Entry 5FXY (X-ray diffraction, 3.20 A resolution); this record covers chains A and B.

[Chain A]
Name: Histone-binding protein RBBP4
Organism: Homo sapiens
UniProtKB: Q09028 (RBBP4_HUMAN); residue numbers follow UniProt; this construct covers 1-425
Chain sequence (425 residues; each row starts with the number of its first residue):
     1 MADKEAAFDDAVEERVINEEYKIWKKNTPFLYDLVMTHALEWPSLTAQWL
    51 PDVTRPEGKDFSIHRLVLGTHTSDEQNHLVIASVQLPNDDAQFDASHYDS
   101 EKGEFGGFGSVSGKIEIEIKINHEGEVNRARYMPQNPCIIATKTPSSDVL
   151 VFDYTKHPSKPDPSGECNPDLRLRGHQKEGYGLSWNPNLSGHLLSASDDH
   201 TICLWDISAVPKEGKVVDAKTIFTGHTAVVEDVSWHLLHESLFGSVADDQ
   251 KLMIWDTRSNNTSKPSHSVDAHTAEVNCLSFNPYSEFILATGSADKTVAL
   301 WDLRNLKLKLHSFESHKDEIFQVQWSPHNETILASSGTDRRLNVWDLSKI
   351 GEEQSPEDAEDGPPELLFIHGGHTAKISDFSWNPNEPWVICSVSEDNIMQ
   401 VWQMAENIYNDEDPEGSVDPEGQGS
Disordered / not traced: 1-9, 90-102, 164-165, 176-179, 212-213, 412-425
Curated features (UniProtKB/Swiss-Prot):
  - modified residue: A2 (N-acetylalanine), K4 (N6-acetyllysine), S110 (Phosphoserine), K160 (N6-acetyllysine), S355 (Phosphoserine)
  - cross-link (Glycyl lysine isopeptide (Lys-Gly)): K4 (interchain with G-Cter in SUMO2), K160 (interchain with G-Cter in SUMO2)
  - mutagenesis: V35 (V35A: Loss of interaction with ARMC12), P43 (P43A: Loss of interaction with ZNF827 and loss of localization to telomeres; when associated with A-73), S73 (S73A: Loss of interaction with ZNF827 and loss of localization to telomeres; when associated with A-43), E126 to N128 (Loss of interaction with ZNF827), E126 (E126A: Loss of interaction with ZNF827 and loss of localization to telomeres; when associated with A-128 and A-179), N128 (N128A: Loss of interaction with ZNF827 and loss of localization to telomeres; when associated with A-126 and A-179), E179 (E179A: Loss of interaction with ZNF827 and loss of localization to telomeres; when associated with A-126 and A-128), Y181 (Y181A: Loss of interaction with ZNF827 and loss of localization to telomeres), E231 (E231A: Decreased interaction with ZNF827; when associated with A-277), N277 (N277A: Decreased interaction with ZNF827; when associated with A-231), E395 (E395A: Decreased interaction with ZNF827)
From the paper describing this entry:
  - conformationally variable residues (order/disorder transition): E104 to G113

[Chain B]
Name: Metastasis-associated protein MTA1
Organism: Homo sapiens
UniProtKB: Q13330 (MTA1_HUMAN); residues 464-546 here = UniProt positions 464-546
Chain sequence (85 residues; numbered 462 to 546; the number before each row is that of its first residue):
   462 GAAMKTRQAFYLHTTKLTRIARRLCREILRPWHAARHPYLPINSAAIKAE
   512 CTARLPEASQSPLVLKQAVRKPLEAVLRYLETHPR
Disordered / not traced: 462-467, 519-528
Construct notes: expression tag (462-463)
Curated features (UniProtKB/Swiss-Prot):
  - motif: P545, R546 (SH3-binding)
  - modified residue: S522 (Phosphoserine)
  - cross-link: K509 (Glycyl lysine isopeptide (Lys-Gly) (interchain with G-Cter in SUMO2 and SUMO3))
  - mutagenesis: K509 (K509R: Reduced sumoylation and transcriptional corepressor activity)

[Interface between chain A and chain B]
Pairs across the interface (110):
  N18(A) - R468(B)  hydrogen bond
  E20(A) - Y500(B)
  Y21(A) - R468(B)
  Y21(A) - Q469(B)
  Y21(A) - F471(B)
  I23(A) - P499(B)
  I23(A) - Y500(B)
  I23(A) - L501(B)
  I23(A) - P502(B)
  W24(A) - F471(B)  hydrophobic
  W24(A) - P499(B)
  K25(A) - Q469(B)
  K25(A) - F471(B)
  K26(A) - S505(B)
  N27(A) - P499(B)  hydrogen bond (side chain-backbone)
  N27(A) - L501(B)  hydrogen bond (side chain-backbone)
  N27(A) - P502(B)
  N27(A) - I503(B)  hydrogen bond (side chain-backbone)
  T28(A) - L473(B)
  P29(A) - L473(B)
  P29(A) - T475(B)
  P29(A) - R483(B)  hydrogen bond (backbone-side chain)
  F30(A) - R483(B)
  F30(A) - L490(B)  hydrophobic
  F30(A) - I503(B)  hydrophobic
  F30(A) - S505(B)
  F30(A) - I508(B)  hydrophobic
  L31(A) - A495(B)
  L31(A) - I503(B)  hydrophobic
  Y32(A) - R483(B)  hydrogen bond (backbone-side chain)
  D33(A) - L473(B)
  D33(A) - H474(B)
  D33(A) - T475(B)  hydrogen bond (backbone-backbone)
  D33(A) - R483(B)  salt bridge
  L34(A) - L473(B)
  V35(A) - F471(B)  hydrophobic
  V35(A) - Y472(B)
  V35(A) - L473(B)  hydrogen bond (backbone-backbone)
  M36(A) - F471(B)
  M36(A) - Y472(B)  hydrophobic
  T37(A) - A470(B)
  T37(A) - F471(B)  hydrogen bond (backbone-backbone)
  P87(A) - Y472(B)
  P87(A) - H474(B)
  G103(A) - L478(B)
  E104(A) - T476(B)  hydrogen bond (backbone-side chain)
  E104(A) - L478(B)
  F105(A) - L478(B)  hydrophobic
  F105(A) - T479(B)
  F105(A) - A482(B)  hydrophobic
  F105(A) - K509(B)
  G106(A) - T479(B)
  G107(A) - L473(B)
  G107(A) - H474(B)  hydrogen bond (backbone-backbone)
  F108(A) - Y472(B)
  F108(A) - L473(B)  hydrophobic
  G109(A) - Y472(B)  hydrogen bond (backbone-backbone)
  S110(A) - Y472(B)
  V111(A) - A470(B)  hydrophobic
  V111(A) - F471(B)
  V111(A) - Y472(B)  hydrophobic
  K114(A) - Y472(B)
  N282(A) - L534(B)
  S285(A) - L534(B)
  I288(A) - L538(B)  hydrophobic
  L300(A) - L541(B)  hydrophobic
  K309(A) - R546(B)
  L310(A) - L541(B)  hydrophobic
  H311(A) - L541(B)
  S312(A) - R546(B)
  E314(A) - R546(B)  salt bridge
  E330(A) - P533(B)
  E330(A) - L534(B)  hydrogen bond (side chain-backbone)
  T331(A) - K532(B)
  I332(A) - R531(B)
  R340(A) - Y500(B)  hydrogen bond
  R341(A) - Y500(B)
  D346(A) - R531(B)  salt bridge
  L347(A) - L534(B)  hydrophobic
  L347(A) - V537(B)  hydrophobic
  S348(A) - R531(B)
  S348(A) - V537(B)
  I350(A) - Y540(B)
  I350(A) - L541(B)  hydrophobic
  G351(A) - Y540(B)  hydrogen bond (backbone-side chain)
  Q354(A) - R497(B)
  D358(A) - W493(B)  hydrogen bond
  D358(A) - R497(B)  hydrogen bond (backbone-side chain)
  D361(A) - H494(B)  salt bridge
  D361(A) - R497(B)  salt bridge
  D361(A) - H498(B)  salt bridge
  G362(A) - R497(B)  hydrogen bond (backbone-side chain)
  P363(A) - R497(B)  hydrogen bond (backbone-side chain)
  L366(A) - R497(B)
  L367(A) - A496(B)
  F368(A) - A496(B)  hydrophobic
  I369(A) - A496(B)  hydrogen bond (backbone-backbone)
  I369(A) - R497(B)
  G371(A) - Y500(B)  hydrogen bond (backbone-side chain)
  T374(A) - R468(B)
  W388(A) - R531(B)
  A405(A) - R483(B)
  E406(A) - R483(B)
  E406(A) - R484(B)  salt bridge
  N407(A) - R483(B)
  N407(A) - P492(B)
  I408(A) - A496(B)  hydrophobic
  Y409(A) - R531(B)  hydrogen bond (backbone-side chain)
  N410(A) - R484(B)  hydrogen bond (backbone-side chain)
  D411(A) - A529(B)
Interface residues without a listed pair, chain A (72 interface residues in all): H38, D302, N329, E357, H373
Interface residues without a listed pair, chain B (46 interface residues in all): R480, R487, R491, C512, T513, E542
Interface features reported in the paper:
  - interface residues, chain A: F30(A), E104(A), F105(A)
  - interface residues, chain B: A495(B), A496(B), R497(B), P499(B), Y500(B), P502(B), I503(B)

[In short]
72 residues of chain A face 46 of chain B across their interface; the contacts include 23 hydrogen bonds and 7
salt bridges. Polar contacts include D33(A)-R483(B), E314(A)-R546(B) and D346(A)-R531(B). From the paper:
interface residues F30(A), E104(A) and A495(B) among others; conformational variability at E104(A).
Here chain A is Histone-binding protein RBBP4 and chain B is Metastasis-associated protein MTA1, both from
Homo sapiens. Entry 5FXY (Structure of the human RBBP4:MTA1(464-546) complex) was determined by X-ray
diffraction (same publication as 6G16).
